PDB entry 2CIQ | X-ray diffraction, 1.70 A resolution | chain A

[Chain A]
Molecule: Hexose-6-phosphate mutarotase
Source organism: Saccharomyces cerevisiae
Notes: EC 5.1.3.15
UniProt: Q03161 (YMY9_YEAST); numbering as in UniProt (aligned over 1-297)
Sequence (297 residues; numbered 1 to 297; the number before each row is that of its first residue):
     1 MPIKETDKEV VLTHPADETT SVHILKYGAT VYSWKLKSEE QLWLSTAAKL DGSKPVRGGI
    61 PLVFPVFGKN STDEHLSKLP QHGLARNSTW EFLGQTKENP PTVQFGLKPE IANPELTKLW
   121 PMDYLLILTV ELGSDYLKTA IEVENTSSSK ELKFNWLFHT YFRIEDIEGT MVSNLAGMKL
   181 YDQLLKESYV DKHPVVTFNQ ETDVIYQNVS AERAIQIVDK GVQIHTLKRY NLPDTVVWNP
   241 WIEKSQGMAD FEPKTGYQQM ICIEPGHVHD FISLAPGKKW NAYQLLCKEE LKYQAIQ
Unresolved in the structure: 1, 289-297
UniProt features mapped onto this chain:
  - active site: His159, Glu264
  - binding site (substrate): Arg57, Gln81, Arg86, Asp203
  - modified residue: Ser88 (Phosphoserine)
Ion coordination: Na+: Glu74, Ala249, Glu252

[Overview]
Glu74, Ala249 and Glu252 form the Na+ site. UniProt lists active-site residues His159 and Glu264 and 4
substrate-binding residues.
Chain A is Hexose-6-phosphate mutarotase (Saccharomyces cerevisiae); the structure, Structure-based functional
annotation: Yeast ymr099c codes for a D- hexose-6-phosphate mutarotase, was determined by X-ray diffraction,
deposited together with 2CIR and 2CIS.
